9FYD - chains A and F of the 6 polymer chains in the assembly; structure by X-ray diffraction, 2.30 A resolution.

== Chain A ==
Protein: Tubulin alpha-1B chain
Source organism: Bos taurus
UniProtKB: P81947 (TBA1B_BOVIN); numbering as in UniProt (aligned over 1-451)
Sequence (451 residues; row label = number of the first residue in the row):
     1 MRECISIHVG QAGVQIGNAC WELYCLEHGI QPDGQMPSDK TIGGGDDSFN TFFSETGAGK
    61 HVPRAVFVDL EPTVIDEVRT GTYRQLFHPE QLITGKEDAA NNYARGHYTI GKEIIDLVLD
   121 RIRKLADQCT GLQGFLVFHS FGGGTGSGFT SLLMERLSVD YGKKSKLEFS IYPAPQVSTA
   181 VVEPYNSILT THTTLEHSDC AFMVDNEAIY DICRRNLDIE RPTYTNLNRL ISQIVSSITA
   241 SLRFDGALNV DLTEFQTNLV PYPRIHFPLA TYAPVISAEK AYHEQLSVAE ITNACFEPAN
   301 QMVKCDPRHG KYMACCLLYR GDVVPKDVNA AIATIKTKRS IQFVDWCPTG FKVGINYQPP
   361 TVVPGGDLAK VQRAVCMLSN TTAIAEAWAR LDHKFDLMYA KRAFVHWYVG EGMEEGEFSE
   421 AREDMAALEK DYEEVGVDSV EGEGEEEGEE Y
Unresolved in the structure: 438-451
Bound ions: Ca2+: Asp39, Thr41, Gly44, Glu55
Ligand contacts: GTP (guanosine-5'-triphosphate): Gly10, Gln11, Ala12, Gln15, Ile16, Asp69, Asp98, Ala99, Ala100, Asn101, Ser140, Gly142, Gly143, Gly144, Thr145, Gly146, Ile171, Pro173, Val177, Ser178, Thr179, Glu183, Asn206, Ile209, Tyr224, Leu227, Asn228, Ile231

== Chain F ==
Protein: Tubulin tyrosine ligase
Source organism: Gallus gallus
UniProtKB: A0A8V0Z8P0 (A0A8V0Z8P0_CHICK); aligned to UniProt positions 1-378 over residues 1-378 (the alignment contains insertions or deletions, so no single offset holds)
Sequence (384 residues; each row starts with the number of its first residue):
     1 MYTFVVRDEN SSVYAEVSRL LLATGQWKRL RKDNPRFNLM LGERNRLPFG RLGHEPGLVQ
    61 LVNYYRGADK LCRKASLVKL IKTSPELSES CTWFPESYVI YPTNLKTPVA PAQNGIRHLI
   121 NNTRTDEREV FLAAYNRRRE GREGNVWIAK SSAGAKGEGI LISSEASELL DFIDEQGQVH
   181 VIQKYLEKPL LLEPGHRKFD IRSWVLVDHL YNIYLYREGV LRTSSEPYNS ANFQDKTCHL
   241 TNHCIQKEYS KNYGRYEEGN EMFFEEFNQY LMDALNTTLE NSILLQIKHI IRSCLMCIEP
   301 AISTKHLHYQ SFQLFGFDFM VDEELKVWLI EVNGAPACAQ KLYAELCQGI VDVAISSVFP
   361 LADTGQKTSQ PTSIFIKLHH HHHH
Unresolved in the structure: 103-125, 141-143, 153-158, 176-179, 231-234, 250-251, 363-371, 383-384
Sequence notes: expression tag (379-384)
Bound ions: Mg2+: Glu331 (together with AMP-PCP)
Ligand contacts: AMP-PCP (ACP; phosphomethylphosphonic acid adenylate ester): Lys74, Ile148, Lys150, Gln183, Lys184, Tyr185, Leu186, Lys198, Asp200, Arg202, Arg222, His239, Leu240, Thr241, Asn242, Asp318, Met320, Ile330, Glu331, Asn333

== How chain A and chain F interact ==
Contacting residue pairs (21; chain A residue first):
  Gln176(A) - Pro56(F)
  Glu207(A) - Gly53(F)
  Glu207(A) - His54(F)  salt bridge
  Pro298(A) - Leu307(F)  hydrophobic
  Lys304(A) - His54(F)
  Cys305(A) - His308(F)
  Asp306(A) - Arg66(F)
  Arg308(A) - Pro300(F)  hydrogen bond (side chain-backbone)
  Arg308(A) - Ala301(F)  hydrogen bond (side chain-backbone)
  Arg308(A) - Ile302(F)
  Arg308(A) - Ser303(F)  hydrogen bond (side chain-backbone)
  His309(A) - Arg66(F)  hydrogen bond (side chain-backbone)
  His309(A) - Gly67(F)
  His309(A) - Ala301(F)
  Ser340(A) - Pro300(F)
  Ser340(A) - Ala301(F)
  Glu386(A) - Arg66(F)  salt bridge
  Arg390(A) - Gly50(F)
  Arg390(A) - His54(F)  hydrogen bond
  His393(A) - Arg51(F)
  Glu433(A) - Arg46(F)  salt bridge
Interface residues without a listed pair, chain A (16 interface residues in all): Glu297, Ala299, Lys338
Interface residues without a listed pair, chain F (15 interface residues in all): His306

== Overview ==
16 residues of chain A face 15 of chain F across their interface, with 5 hydrogen bonds and 3 salt bridges.
Among the polar pairs are Glu207(A)-His54(F), Glu386(A)-Arg66(F) and Glu433(A)-Arg46(F). Ligands of chain A:
GTP. Ligands of chain F: AMP-PCP.
Here chain A is Tubulin alpha-1B chain (Bos taurus) and chain F is Tubulin tyrosine ligase (Gallus gallus).
Entry 9FYD (tubulin - cryptophycin-uD[Dab] complex) was determined by X-ray diffraction.
